2GCG - chains A and B; structure by X-ray diffraction, 2.20 A resolution.

Chain A (and B):
Molecule: Glyoxylate reductase/hydroxypyruvate reductase
From: Homo sapiens
Notes: EC 1.1.1.79; chain B of this document is another copy of the same molecule, construct and numbering; everything in this record applies to it too
Reference sequence: Q9UBQ7 (GRHPR_HUMAN); residues 1-328 here = UniProt positions 1-328
Sequence (330 residues; row label = number of the first residue in the row; numbers below 1 keep their minus sign (Ala-1 is residue -1)):
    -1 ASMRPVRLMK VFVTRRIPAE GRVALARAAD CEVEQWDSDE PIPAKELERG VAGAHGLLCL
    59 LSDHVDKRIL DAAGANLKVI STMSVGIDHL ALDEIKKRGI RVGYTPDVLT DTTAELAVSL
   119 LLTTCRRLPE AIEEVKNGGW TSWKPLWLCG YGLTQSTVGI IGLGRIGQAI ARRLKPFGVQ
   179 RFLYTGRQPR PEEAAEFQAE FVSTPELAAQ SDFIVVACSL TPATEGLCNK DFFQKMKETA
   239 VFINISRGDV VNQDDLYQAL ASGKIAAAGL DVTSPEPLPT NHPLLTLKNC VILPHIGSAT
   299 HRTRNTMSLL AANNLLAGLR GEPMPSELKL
Disordered / not traced: -1 to 4 (chain B: -1 to 5)
Differences from the reference sequence: cloning artifact (-1 to 0)
Residues lining bound ligands:
  - (2R)-2,3-dihydroxypropanoic acid (DGY): Leu59, Ser82, Val83, Gly84, Leu107, Arg245, His293, Ser296, Met305
  - NADPH (NDP; NADPH dihydro-nicotinamide-adenine-dinucleotide phosphate): Val83, Gly84, Leu107, Thr111, Ile159, Gly160, Leu161, Gly162, Arg163, Ile164, Thr183, Gly184, Arg185, Gln186, Arg188, Ala215, Cys216, Ser217, Thr219, Ala221, Thr222, Leu225, Ile243, Ser244, Arg245, Asp269, Val270, His293, Ile294, Gly295, Ser296
UniProt features mapped onto this chain:
  - active site: His293 (Proton donor)
  - binding site (substrate): Val83, Gly84, Arg245, Asp269, His293 to Ser296
  - binding site (NADP(+)): Gly162 to Ile164, Arg185 to Arg188, Ser217, Ile243, Gly295
  - site: Glu274 (Raises pKa of active site His)
  - modified residue: Ser36 (Phosphoserine), Ser272 (Phosphoserine), Thr298 (Phosphothreonine)

Interface between chain A and chain B:
Contacting residue pairs - 136 pairs, chain A then chain B:
  Arg13(A) with Ser140(B), hydrogen bond; Trp141(B), hydrogen bond (side chain-backbone); Lys142(B); Pro143(B)
  Arg14(A) with Pro143(B)
  Pro16(A) with Pro143(B); Leu144(B), hydrophobic
  Asp37(A) with Lys142(B)
  Glu38(A) with Thr139(B), hydrogen bond; Lys142(B), salt bridge
  Pro39(A) with Ser140(B)
  Leu58(A) with Trp141(B), hydrophobic
  Leu59(A) with Trp141(B)
  Ser60(A) with Ser140(B), hydrogen bond
  Met81(A) with Pro143(B), hydrophobic
  Thr110(A) with Arg124(B), hydrogen bond (backbone-side chain)
  Glu113(A) with Gly150(B); Leu151(B), hydrogen bond (side chain-backbone); Phe175(B)
  Leu114(A) with Arg124(B)
  Val116(A) with Phe175(B), hydrophobic
  Ser117(A) with Leu120(B); Arg124(B); Leu126(B)
  Leu120(A) with Ser117(B)
  Thr121(A) with Thr121(B); Leu126(B)
  Arg124(A) with Thr110(B), hydrogen bond (side chain-backbone); Glu113(B), salt bridge; Leu114(B); Ser117(B); Ile294(B), hydrogen bond (side chain-backbone); Gly295(B), hydrogen bond (side chain-backbone); Ala297(B), hydrogen bond (side chain-backbone)
  Leu126(A) with Leu114(B), hydrophobic; Ser117(B); Thr121(B); Leu291(B), hydrophobic
  Pro127(A) with Ile130(B), hydrophobic
  Ala129(A) with Pro292(B); Ile294(B), hydrophobic
  Ile130(A) with Val289(B), hydrophobic; Ile290(B); Leu291(B), hydrophobic
  Val133(A) with Thr278(B); Leu283(B), hydrophobic; Ile290(B); Pro292(B), hydrophobic
  Lys134(A) with Thr278(B); Leu283(B)
  Gly136(A) with Thr278(B)
  Trp138(A) with Thr271(B); Glu274(B); Pro275(B); Leu276(B); Pro292(B), hydrophobic
  Thr139(A) with Glu38(B), hydrogen bond; Pro275(B)
  Ser140(A) with Arg13(B), hydrogen bond; Pro39(B); Ser60(B)
  Trp141(A) with Arg13(B), hydrogen bond (backbone-side chain); Leu58(B), hydrophobic; Leu59(B); His293(B); Arg302(B)
  Lys142(A) with Arg13(B); Asp37(B); Glu38(B), salt bridge; Arg302(B), hydrogen bond (backbone-side chain)
  Pro143(A) with Arg14(B); Pro16(B); Met81(B), hydrophobic; Arg302(B), hydrogen bond (backbone-side chain)
  Leu144(A) with Pro16(B), hydrophobic; His299(B)
  Trp145(A) with Pro292(B), hydrophobic; Ala297(B)
  Leu146(A) with Ile294(B), hydrophobic; Ala297(B)
  Cys147(A) with Ala297(B); Thr298(B); His299(B)
  Gly148(A) with Ala297(B), hydrogen bond (backbone-backbone); Thr298(B)
  Gly150(A) with Glu113(B)
  Leu151(A) with Glu113(B), hydrogen bond (backbone-side chain)
  Thr152(A) with Asp109(B); Arg171(B)
  Arg170(A) with Pro174(B)
  Arg171(A) with Pro174(B); Phe175(B)
  Pro174(A) with Arg170(B); Arg171(B); Pro174(B), hydrophobic
  Phe175(A) with Val116(B), hydrophobic; Arg171(B), hydrogen bond (backbone-side chain)
  Thr271(A) with Trp138(B)
  Glu274(A) with Trp138(B)
  Pro275(A) with Trp138(B); Thr139(B)
  Leu276(A) with Trp138(B)
  Thr278(A) with Val133(B); Lys134(B); Gly136(B)
  Leu283(A) with Val133(B), hydrophobic; Lys134(B)
  Val289(A) with Ile130(B), hydrophobic
  Ile290(A) with Ile130(B); Val133(B)
  Leu291(A) with Leu126(B), hydrophobic; Ile130(B), hydrophobic
  Pro292(A) with Ala129(B); Val133(B); Trp138(B); Trp145(B), hydrophobic; Leu146(B), hydrophobic
  His293(A) with Trp141(B)
  Ile294(A) with Arg124(B), hydrogen bond (backbone-side chain); Ala129(B), hydrophobic; Leu146(B), hydrophobic
  Gly295(A) with Arg124(B), hydrogen bond (backbone-side chain)
  Ala297(A) with Arg124(B), hydrogen bond (backbone-side chain); Trp145(B); Leu146(B); Cys147(B); Gly148(B), hydrogen bond (backbone-backbone)
  Thr298(A) with Cys147(B); Gly148(B); Gly150(B)
  His299(A) with Cys147(B)
  Arg300(A) with Thr152(B), hydrogen bond (side chain-backbone); Gln153(B)
  Arg302(A) with Trp141(B); Lys142(B), hydrogen bond (side chain-backbone); Pro143(B), hydrogen bond (side chain-backbone)
Interface residues without a listed pair, chain A (67 interface residues in all): Asp109, Leu118, Asn135, Tyr149, Ser296, Met305
Interface residues without a listed pair, chain B (67 interface residues in all): Leu118, Pro127, Asn135, Tyr149, Ser296, Met305

Summary:
The chain A/chain B interface involves 67 residues from each chain; the contacts include 25 hydrogen bonds and
3 salt bridges. Polar pairs include Glu38(A)-Lys142(B), Arg124(A)-Glu113(B) and Arg13(A)-Ser140(B). Ligands of
chain A: NADPH and (2R)-2,3-dihydroxypropanoic acid.
Both chains are Glyoxylate reductase/hydroxypyruvate reductase (Homo sapiens). Entry 2GCG (Ternary Crystal
Structure of Human Glyoxylate Reductase/Hydroxypyruvate Reductase) was determined by X-ray diffraction,
deposited together with 2WWR.
